Entry 3POT (X-ray diffraction, 1.20 A resolution); this record covers chains D and E of the 6 polymer chains in the assembly.

Chain D:
Molecule: Methyl-coenzyme M reductase I subunit alpha
Organism: Methanothermobacter marburgensis
Notes: EC 2.8.4.1
UniProtKB: P11558 (MCRA_METTM); numbering as in UniProt (aligned over 1-550)
Chain sequence (550 residues; each row starts with the number of its first residue):
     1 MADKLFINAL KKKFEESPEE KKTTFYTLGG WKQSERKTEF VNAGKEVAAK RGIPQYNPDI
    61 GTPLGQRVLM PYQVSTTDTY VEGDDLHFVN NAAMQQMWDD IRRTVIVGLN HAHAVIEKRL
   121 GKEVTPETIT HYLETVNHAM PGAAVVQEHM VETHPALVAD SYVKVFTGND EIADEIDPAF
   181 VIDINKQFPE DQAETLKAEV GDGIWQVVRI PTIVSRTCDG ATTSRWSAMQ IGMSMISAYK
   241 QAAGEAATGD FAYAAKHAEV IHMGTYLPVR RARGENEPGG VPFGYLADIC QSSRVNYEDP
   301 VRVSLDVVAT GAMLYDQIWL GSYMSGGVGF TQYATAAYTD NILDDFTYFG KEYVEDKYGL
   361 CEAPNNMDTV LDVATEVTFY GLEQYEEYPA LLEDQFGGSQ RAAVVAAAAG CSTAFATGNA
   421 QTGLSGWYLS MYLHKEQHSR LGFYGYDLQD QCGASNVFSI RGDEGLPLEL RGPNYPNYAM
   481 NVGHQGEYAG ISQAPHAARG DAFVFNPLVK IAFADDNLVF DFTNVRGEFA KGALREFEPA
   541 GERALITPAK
Disordered / not traced: 1, 550
Modified / non-standard residues: His-257 (n1-methylated histidine; MHS); Arg-271 (5-methyl-arginine; AGM); Gln-400 (2-methyl-glutamine; MGN); Gly-445 (thioglycin; GL3); Cys-452 (s-methylcysteine; SMC)
Bound ions: factor 430 Ni: Gln-147 (together with 1-thioethanesulfonic acid); K+: Ser-215, Arg-216, Cys-218 (shared with 3 residues of chain A)
Residues lining bound ligands:
  - Iodomethane / 1-thioethanesulfonic acid: Tyr-333, Phe-443, Tyr-444, Gly-445
  - factor 430 (F43), molecule 1: Ala-143, Ala-144, Val-145, Val-146, Gln-147, Met-150, Val-151, Met-229, Gln-230, Met-233, Ile-236, Ala-243, Gly-244
  - factor 430 (F43), molecule 2: Gly-326, Gly-327, Val-328, Gly-329, Phe-330, Thr-331, Gln-332, Tyr-333, Phe-396, Gly-397, Gly-398, Gln-400, Gly-442, Phe-443
  - Coenzyme B / TXZ, molecule 1: Arg-225, Lys-256, His-257
  - Coenzyme B / TXZ, molecule 2: Arg-270, Arg-271, Leu-320, Met-324, Ser-325, Phe-330, Phe-443, Ala-479, Met-480, Asn-481, Val-482
UniProt features mapped onto this chain:
  - binding site (coenzyme F430): Gln-147
  - binding site (coenzyme B): Arg-225, Lys-256, His-257, Arg-270
  - binding site (coenzyme M): Tyr-333, Tyr-444
  - modified residue: His-257 (Pros-methylhistidine), Arg-271 (5-methylarginine), Gly-445 (1-thioglycine), Asp-450 (Z: -2,3-didehydroaspartate), Cys-452 (S-methylcysteine)

Chain E:
Molecule: Methyl-coenzyme M reductase I subunit beta
Organism: Methanothermobacter marburgensis
Notes: EC 2.8.4.1
UniProtKB: P11560 (MCRB_METTM); numbering as in UniProt (aligned over 1-443)
Chain sequence (443 residues; row label = number of the first residue in the row):
     1 MAKFEDKVDL YDDRGNLVEE QVPLEALSPL RNPAIKSIVQ GIKRTVAVNL EGIENALKTA
    61 KVGGPACKIM GRELDLDIVG NAESIAAAAK EMIQVTEDDD TNVELLGGGK RALVQVPSAR
   121 FDVAAEYSAA PLVTATAFVQ AIINEFDVSM YDANMVKAAV LGRYPQSVEY MGANIATMLD
   181 IPQKLEGPGY ALRNIMVNHV VAATLKNTLQ AAALSTILEQ TAMFEMGDAV GAFERMHLLG
   241 LAYQGMNADN LVFDLVKANG KEGTVGSVIA DLVERALEDG VIKVEKELTD YKVYGTDDLA
   301 MWNAYAAAGL MAATMVNQGA ARAAQGVSST LLYYNDLIEF ETGLPSVDFG KVEGTAVGFS
   361 FFSHSIYGGG GPGIFNGNHI VTRHSKGFAI PCVAAAMALD AGTQMFSPEA TSGLIKEVFS
   421 QVDEFREPLK YVVEAAAEIK NEI
Disordered / not traced: 1
Bound ions: Mg2+ near Asp-147 (its only coordinating residue here)
Residues lining bound ligands:
  - Iodomethane / 1-thioethanesulfonic acid: Phe-361, Ser-365, Tyr-367
  - factor 430 (F43): Ser-365, Ile-366, Tyr-367
  - Coenzyme B / TXZ: Phe-361, Phe-362, Tyr-367, Gly-368, Gly-369, His-379, Ile-380, Val-381
UniProt features mapped onto this chain:
  - binding site (coenzyme M): Tyr-367
  - binding site (coenzyme B): Gly-369

Chain D / chain E interface:
Pairs across the interface (53; chain D residue first):
  Val-269(D) with Gln-183(E); Lys-184(E)
  Arg-270(D) with Glu-186(E); His-379(E), hydrogen bond; Ile-380(E)
  Arg-271(D) with Glu-186(E); Ile-380(E)
  Phe-330(D) with Tyr-367(E), hydrophobic
  Lys-435(D) with Asp-336(E), salt bridge; Glu-353(E), salt bridge
  Glu-436(D) with Phe-340(E)
  Phe-443(D) with Phe-361(E), hydrophobic
  Tyr-444(D) with Val-357(E); Ser-360(E); Phe-361(E), hydrophobic; His-364(E)
  Gly-445(D) with Val-357(E); Phe-361(E)
  Asp-447(D) with Val-357(E)
  Leu-448(D) with Gly-354(E); Val-357(E); Gly-358(E); Val-381(E); His-384(E)
  Gln-451(D) with Gly-350(E); Glu-353(E); Gly-354(E)
  Cys-452(D) with Gly-350(E); Lys-351(E); His-384(E)
  Ser-455(D) with Phe-349(E); Lys-351(E), hydrogen bond
  Asn-456(D) with Lys-351(E), hydrogen bond
  Ile-460(D) with Phe-233(E), hydrophobic
  Arg-461(D) with Asp-228(E), salt bridge; Phe-233(E); His-237(E), hydrogen bond; Lys-386(E)
  Asp-463(D) with Tyr-190(E), hydrogen bond; Arg-383(E), salt bridge; Lys-386(E), salt bridge
  Glu-464(D) with Lys-351(E); Lys-386(E), salt bridge
  Pro-476(D) with Ile-380(E); Arg-383(E); His-384(E)
  Asn-477(D) with His-384(E), hydrogen bond
  Ala-479(D) with Ile-380(E), hydrophobic
  Met-480(D) with Phe-362(E), hydrophobic; Ile-380(E); Val-381(E), hydrophobic; His-384(E)
  Asn-481(D) with Phe-361(E)
Interface residues without a listed pair, chain D (28 interface residues in all): Pro-268, Ser-325, Tyr-446, Gly-462
Interface residues without a listed pair, chain E (30 interface residues in all): Met-226, Asp-348, Thr-355

Summary:
The interface between chain D and chain E involves 28 residues on one side and 30 on the other; the contacts
include 6 hydrogen bonds and 6 salt bridges. Polar contacts include Lys-435(D)/Asp-336(E),
Lys-435(D)/Glu-353(E) and Arg-461(D)/Asp-228(E).
Chain D is Methyl-coenzyme M reductase I subunit alpha and chain E is Methyl-coenzyme M reductase I subunit
beta, both from Methanothermobacter marburgensis; the structure, Structural analysis of a Ni(III)-methyl
species in methyl-coenzyme M reductase from Methanothermobacter marburgensis, was determined by X-ray
diffraction.
